6RDG - chains V and Z of the 20 polymer chains in the assembly; structure by electron microscopy, 2.90 A resolution.

[Chain V]
Protein: ATP synthase subunit alpha
Organism: Polytomella sp. Pringsheim 198.80
Reference sequence: A0ZW40 (A0ZW40_9CHLO); numbering as in UniProt (aligned over 1-562)
Sequence (562 residues; row label = number of the first residue in the row):
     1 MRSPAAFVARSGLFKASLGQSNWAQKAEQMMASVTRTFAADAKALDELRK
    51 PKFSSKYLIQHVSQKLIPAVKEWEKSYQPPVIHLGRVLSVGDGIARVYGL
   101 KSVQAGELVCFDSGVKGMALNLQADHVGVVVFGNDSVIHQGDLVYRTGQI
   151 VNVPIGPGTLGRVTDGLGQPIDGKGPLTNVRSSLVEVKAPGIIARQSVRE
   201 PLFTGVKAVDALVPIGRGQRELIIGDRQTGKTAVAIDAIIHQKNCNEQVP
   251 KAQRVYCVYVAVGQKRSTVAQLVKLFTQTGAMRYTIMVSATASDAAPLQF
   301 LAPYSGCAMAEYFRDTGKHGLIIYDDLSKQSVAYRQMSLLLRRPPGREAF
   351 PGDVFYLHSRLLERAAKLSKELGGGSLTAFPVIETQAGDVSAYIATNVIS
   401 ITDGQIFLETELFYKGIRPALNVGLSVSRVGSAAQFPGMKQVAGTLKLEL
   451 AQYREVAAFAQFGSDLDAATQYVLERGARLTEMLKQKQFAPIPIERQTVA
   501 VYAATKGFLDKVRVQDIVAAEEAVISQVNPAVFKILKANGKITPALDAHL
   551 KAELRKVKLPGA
Unresolved in the structure: 1-42
Construct notes: conflict R266 (Lys in A0ZW40)
Bound ions: Mg2+: T232 (together with ATP)
Residues lining bound ligands: ATP (adenosine-5'-triphosphate): D226, R227, Q228, T229, G230, K231, T232, A233, E384, F413, R418, P419, Q486, K487, Q488

[Chain Z]
Protein: ATP synthase subunit beta
Organism: Polytomella sp. Pringsheim 198.80
Notes: EC 7.1.2.2
Reference sequence: A0ZW41 (A0ZW41_9CHLO); numbering as in UniProt (aligned over 1-574)
Sequence (574 residues; each row starts with the number of its first residue):
     1 MALRYAAGLAKNVVQRQGASLNIARAFAAEPAPAIDAGYVSQVIGPVVDV
    51 RFDGELPSILSSLEVEGHSVRLVLEVAQHMGDNTVRCIAMDSTDGLVRGQ
   101 KVVDTGSPIKVPVGRGTLGRIMNVIGEPVDEQGPIDAADIWSIHREAPEF
   151 TEQSTEQEILVTGIKVVDLLAPYQRGGKIGLFGGAGVGKTVLIMELINNV
   201 AKAHGGFSVFAGVGERTREGNDLYREMIESGVIKLGAERGNSKCTLVYGQ
   251 MNEPPGARARVALTGLTVAEYFRDIEGQDVLLFVDNIFRFTQANSEVSAL
   301 LGRIPSAVGYQPTLATDLGGLQERITTTTKGSITSVQAVYVPADDLTDPA
   351 PATTFAHLDATTVLSRSIAELGIYPAVDPLDSTSRMLNPNVIGAEHYNVA
   401 RGVQKVLQDYKNLQDIIAILGMDELSEEDKLTVARARKIQRFLSQPFQVA
   451 EVFTGTPGKYVDLADTISGFQGVLTGKYDDLPEMAFYMVGDIKEVKEKAD
   501 KMAKDIASRKEADNKKVSEELKDIPSLDKLVSEIKEVVIEEDDGLEEDFK
   551 AEALSSETVVLNEEGKSVPLPKKN
Unresolved in the structure: 1-32
Construct notes: conflict A350 (Gly in A0ZW41), L387 (Arg in A0ZW41)
Bound ions: Mg2+: T190, E215 (together with ADP)
Residues lining bound ligands:
  - ADP (adenosine-5'-diphosphate): A185, G186, V187, G188, K189, T190, V191, R216, E219, Y374, F447, A450, F453, T454
  - ATP (adenosine-5'-triphosphate): S384, R385, L387, N388, Y397, R401

[Interface between chain V and chain Z]
Contacting residue pairs (157; chain V residue first):
  P80(V) - E563(Z)
  V81(V) - E563(Z)
  I82(V) - E563(Z)  hydrogen bond (backbone-side chain)
  H83(V) - L561(Z)
  H83(V) - N562(Z)
  H83(V) - E563(Z)
  L84(V) - L561(Z)
  L84(V) - N562(Z)
  L84(V) - E563(Z)
  G99(V) - R98(Z)  hydrogen bond (backbone-side chain)
  L100(V) - R98(Z)  hydrogen bond (backbone-side chain)
  K101(V) - V97(Z)
  K101(V) - R98(Z)
  S102(V) - V97(Z)
  V103(V) - L96(Z)
  V103(V) - V97(Z)
  Q104(V) - G95(Z)
  Q104(V) - L96(Z)
  Q104(V) - V97(Z)
  A105(V) - V43(Z)  hydrophobic
  A105(V) - T93(Z)
  A105(V) - D94(Z)
  A105(V) - G95(Z)  hydrogen bond (backbone-backbone)
  A105(V) - L96(Z)  hydrogen bond (backbone-backbone)
  G106(V) - D94(Z)
  C110(V) - T558(Z)
  C110(V) - V560(Z)  hydrophobic
  C110(V) - L570(Z)  hydrophobic
  F111(V) - L570(Z)
  D112(V) - K573(Z)
  D112(V) - N574(Z)  hydrogen bond (backbone-side chain)
  S113(V) - N574(Z)
  N121(V) - V43(Z)
  N121(V) - I44(Z)
  L122(V) - Q42(Z)
  L122(V) - V43(Z)  hydrogen bond (backbone-backbone)
  L122(V) - L96(Z)
  L122(V) - R98(Z)
  Q123(V) - Q42(Z)
  Q123(V) - I44(Z)
  Q123(V) - R98(Z)  hydrogen bond (backbone-side chain)
  A124(V) - Q42(Z)
  H126(V) - R98(Z)  hydrogen bond (backbone-side chain)
  V127(V) - R98(Z)
  D142(V) - N574(Z)
  Y145(V) - V560(Z)  hydrophobic
  Y145(V) - L570(Z)  hydrophobic
  Y145(V) - P571(Z)
  R146(V) - V560(Z)
  R146(V) - L561(Z)  hydrogen bond (backbone-backbone)
  T147(V) - V559(Z)
  T147(V) - L561(Z)
  G148(V) - L561(Z)
  I150(V) - G95(Z)
  P154(V) - L554(Z)  hydrophobic
  I155(V) - F549(Z)
  G156(V) - F549(Z)
  P157(V) - L545(Z)  hydrophobic
  P157(V) - F549(Z)
  N179(V) - F549(Z)
  N179(V) - A551(Z)
  V180(V) - F549(Z)
  V180(V) - A551(Z)
  V180(V) - E552(Z)
  R181(V) - F549(Z)
  R181(V) - E552(Z)
  S182(V) - E552(Z)  hydrogen bond
  E186(V) - D94(Z)
  K188(V) - D91(Z)  salt bridge
  K188(V) - N252(Z)
  K188(V) - E253(Z)  salt bridge
  A189(V) - N252(Z)
  P190(V) - T217(Z)
  G191(V) - T217(Z)
  I192(V) - I121(Z)  hydrophobic
  I192(V) - T217(Z)
  I192(V) - G220(Z)
  I192(V) - N221(Z)
  I192(V) - Y248(Z)  hydrophobic
  I193(V) - V129(Z)
  I193(V) - D130(Z)
  I193(V) - E131(Z)
  I193(V) - Y224(Z)  hydrophobic
  I193(V) - R225(Z)
  R195(V) - T217(Z)
  R195(V) - R218(Z)
  R195(V) - N221(Z)
  Q196(V) - N221(Z)
  R220(V) - R216(Z)
  R220(V) - R218(Z)
  E247(V) - I539(Z)
  Q248(V) - I539(Z)
  P250(V) - V537(Z)
  P250(V) - E540(Z)
  K251(V) - E540(Z)  salt bridge
  K251(V) - D543(Z)
  R254(V) - I539(Z)
  R254(V) - E540(Z)  hydrogen bond (side chain-backbone)
  R254(V) - D543(Z)  salt bridge
  Y256(V) - D543(Z)
  Y256(V) - L545(Z)
  R283(V) - D543(Z)  salt bridge
  Y284(V) - D543(Z)
  Y312(V) - L545(Z)  hydrogen bond (side chain-backbone)
  Y312(V) - F549(Z)
  F313(V) - L545(Z)  hydrophobic
  K318(V) - L545(Z)
  P344(V) - A299(Z)
  P344(V) - P305(Z)  hydrophobic
  P345(V) - V308(Z)
  P345(V) - G309(Z)
  G346(V) - V308(Z)
  G346(V) - G309(Z)
  R347(V) - A343(Z)
  R347(V) - D345(Z)  salt bridge
  R347(V) - D348(Z)  salt bridge
  G352(V) - E296(Z)
  D353(V) - E296(Z)
  F355(V) - M251(Z)  hydrophobic
  F355(V) - R289(Z)
  F355(V) - Q292(Z)
  Y356(V) - E253(Z)
  Y356(V) - P254(Z)
  Y356(V) - R258(Z)
  Y356(V) - E296(Z)
  S359(V) - M251(Z)  hydrogen bond (side chain-backbone)
  E363(V) - R216(Z)
  E363(V) - T217(Z)  hydrogen bond
  E363(V) - M251(Z)
  E363(V) - N252(Z)
  V390(V) - R366(Z)
  S391(V) - A343(Z)
  S391(V) - D344(Z)
  T396(V) - A185(Z)
  T396(V) - Y340(Z)  hydrogen bond (backbone-side chain)
  T396(V) - P342(Z)  hydrogen bond (side chain-backbone)
  I399(V) - A185(Z)
  I399(V) - R216(Z)  hydrogen bond (backbone-side chain)
  S400(V) - A185(Z)
  S400(V) - R216(Z)
  S400(V) - M251(Z)
  S400(V) - R289(Z)  hydrogen bond
  I401(V) - R216(Z)  hydrogen bond (backbone-side chain)
  I401(V) - M251(Z)  hydrophobic
  T402(V) - R216(Z)  hydrogen bond (backbone-side chain)
  D403(V) - R218(Z)  salt bridge
  R429(V) - F453(Z)
  V430(V) - R218(Z)
  N529(V) - L527(Z)
  A531(V) - V531(Z)  hydrophobic
  I535(V) - L530(Z)
  I535(V) - V531(Z)
  A538(V) - I534(Z)  hydrophobic
  A545(V) - I524(Z)  hydrophobic
  A548(V) - I524(Z)  hydrophobic
  H549(V) - S526(Z)
  H549(V) - L527(Z)
Interface residues without a listed pair, chain V (101 interface residues in all): G114, L120, L160, S197, V249, R343, R360, A392, Y393, N397, L425, E455, K534, P544, L546, E553
Interface residues without a listed pair, chain Z (79 interface residues in all): S41, G45, G214, P255, L300, E370, M484, V538, D542, E546, G565

[In short]
101 residues of chain V and 79 residues of chain Z are in contact; the contacts include 21 hydrogen bonds and
8 salt bridges. Among the polar pairs are K188(V)-D91(Z), K188(V)-E253(Z) and K251(V)-E540(Z). Ligands of
chain V: ATP. Ligands of chain Z: ATP and ADP.
Here chain V is ATP synthase subunit alpha and chain Z is ATP synthase subunit beta, both from Polytomella sp.
Pringsheim 198.80. Entry 6RDG (CryoEM structure of Polytomella F-ATP synthase, Primary rotary state 3,
focussed refinement of F1 head and ...) was determined by electron microscopy, deposited together with 6RD4,
6RD5, 6RD6, 6RD7, 6RD8, 6RD9 and 46 further entries.
